9CUJ - chains A and D of the 4 polymer chains in the assembly; structure by electron microscopy, 2.78 A resolution.

== Chain A (and D) ==
Protein: Transient receptor potential cation channel subfamily V member 6
Source organism: Homo sapiens
Notes: chain D of this document is another copy of the same molecule, construct and numbering; everything in this record applies to it too
UniProt: Q9H1D0 (TRPV6_HUMAN); residues -39 to 725 here correspond to UniProt positions 1-765 (UniProt number = residue number + 40)
Sequence (765 residues; row label = number of the first residue in the row; numbers below 1 keep their minus sign (Met-39 is residue -39)):
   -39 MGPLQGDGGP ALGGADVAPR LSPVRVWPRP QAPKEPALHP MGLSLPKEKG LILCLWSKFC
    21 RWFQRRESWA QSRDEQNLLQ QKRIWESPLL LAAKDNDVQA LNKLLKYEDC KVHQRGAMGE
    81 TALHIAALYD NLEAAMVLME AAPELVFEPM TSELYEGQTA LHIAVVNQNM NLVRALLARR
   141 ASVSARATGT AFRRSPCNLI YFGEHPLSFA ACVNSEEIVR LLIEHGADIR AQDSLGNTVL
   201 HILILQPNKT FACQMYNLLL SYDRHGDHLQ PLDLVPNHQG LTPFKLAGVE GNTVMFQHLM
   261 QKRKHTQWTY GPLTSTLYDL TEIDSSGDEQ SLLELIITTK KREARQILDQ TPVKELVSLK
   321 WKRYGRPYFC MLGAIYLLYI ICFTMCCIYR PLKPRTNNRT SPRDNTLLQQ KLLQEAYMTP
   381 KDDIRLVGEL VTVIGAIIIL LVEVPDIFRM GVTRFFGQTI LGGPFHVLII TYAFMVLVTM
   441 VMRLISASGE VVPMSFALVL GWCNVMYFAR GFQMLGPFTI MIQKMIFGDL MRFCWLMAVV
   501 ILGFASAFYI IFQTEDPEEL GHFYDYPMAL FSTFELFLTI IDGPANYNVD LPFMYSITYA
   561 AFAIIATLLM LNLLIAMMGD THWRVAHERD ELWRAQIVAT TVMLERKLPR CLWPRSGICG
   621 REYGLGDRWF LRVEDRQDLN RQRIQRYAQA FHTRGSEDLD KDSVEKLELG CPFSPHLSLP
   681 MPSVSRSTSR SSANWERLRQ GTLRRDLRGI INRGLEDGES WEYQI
Disordered / not traced: -39 to 27, 638-725
Swiss-Prot annotation at these positions:
  - region: Glu93 to Pro103 (Interaction with calmodulin), Val598 to Val602 (Interaction with S100A10), Ser691 to Ile711 (Interaction with calmodulin)
  - motif: Ile541 to Ala545 (Selectivity filter)
  - binding site (Ca(2+)): Asp542
  - modified residue: Tyr161 (Phosphotyrosine), Thr702 (Phosphothreonine)
  - glycosylation: Asn358 (N-linked (GlcNAc...) asparagine)
Metal / ion sites: Ca2+: Asp542 (shared with 1 residue of chain B; 1 residue of chain C; Asp542(D) of chain D)

== How chain A and chain D interact ==
Pairs across the interface (122):
  Gln31(A) with Arg323(D), hydrogen bond
  Asp34(A) with Ile618(D); Arg632(D), salt bridge
  Glu35(A) with Tyr623(D)
  Asn37(A) with Gln267(D); Trp268(D); Arg632(D)
  Leu38(A) with Gln267(D); Leu277(D), hydrophobic; Ile618(D), hydrophobic; Tyr623(D)
  Leu39(A) with Tyr623(D)
  Gln41(A) with Gln267(D)
  Lys42(A) with Glu622(D); Tyr623(D)
  Trp45(A) with Leu625(D), hydrophobic
  Leu88(A) with Trp268(D), hydrophobic; Thr269(D); Tyr270(D), hydrophobic
  Tyr89(A) with Gln267(D), hydrogen bond (side chain-backbone)
  Gln118(A) with Tyr270(D), hydrogen bond
  Val126(A) with Tyr270(D); Gly271(D)
  Asn127(A) with Thr269(D), hydrogen bond (side chain-backbone); Gly271(D)
  Phe152(A) with Tyr270(D)
  Leu159(A) with Leu273(D), hydrophobic; Glu634(D); Asp635(D); Arg636(D), hydrogen bond (backbone-side chain)
  Ile160(A) with Leu273(D), hydrophobic; Arg636(D)
  Phe162(A) with Pro272(D), hydrophobic
  Phe169(A) with Tyr270(D)
  Pro207(A) with Arg636(D)
  Arg492(A) with Met474(D), hydrogen bond (side chain-backbone); Leu475(D); Phe478(D)
  Phe493(A) with Phe478(D), hydrophobic
  Leu496(A) with Met466(D), hydrophobic; Leu475(D), hydrophobic; Phe478(D), hydrophobic
  Val499(A) with Trp462(D); Cys463(D), hydrophobic; Val465(D), hydrophobic; Met466(D), hydrophobic
  Val500(A) with Met466(D), hydrophobic
  Leu502(A) with Trp462(D)
  Gly503(A) with Leu458(D); Val459(D); Trp462(D)
  Phe504(A) with Val459(D), hydrophobic
  Ser506(A) with Thr344(D); Leu458(D)
  Ala507(A) with Val459(D), hydrophobic
  Tyr509(A) with Ile348(D), hydrophobic
  Ile510(A) with Cys347(D); Arg350(D), hydrogen bond (backbone-side chain); Val451(D); Met454(D), hydrophobic; Ser455(D); Leu458(D), hydrophobic
  Ile511(A) with Val451(D), hydrophobic; Ser455(D)
  Gln513(A) with Ile348(D), hydrogen bond (side chain-backbone); Arg350(D), hydrogen bond; Leu352(D); Leu368(D)
  Thr514(A) with Arg350(D); Leu352(D); Thr366(D); Leu367(D), hydrogen bond (backbone-backbone); Leu368(D), hydrogen bond (backbone-backbone)
  Glu515(A) with Asn365(D); Thr366(D)
  Asp516(A) with Asn365(D), hydrogen bond (backbone-backbone); Leu367(D)
  Glu519(A) with Asn365(D), hydrogen bond
  Tyr526(A) with Ile348(D), hydrophobic
  Thr539(A) with Thr539(D)
  Asp542(A) with Ile540(D); Asp542(D)
  Gly543(A) with Ile540(D), hydrogen bond (backbone-backbone); Ile541(D)
  Tyr547(A) with Arg363(D), hydrogen bond (backbone-side chain); Gly521(D); His522(D), hydrogen bond; Met528(D), hydrophobic; Ser532(D); Ile541(D)
  Asn548(A) with Arg363(D), hydrogen bond (backbone-side chain)
  Val549(A) with Arg363(D), hydrogen bond (backbone-side chain); Asn365(D)
  Asp550(A) with Arg363(D), salt bridge
  Met554(A) with Val452(D), hydrophobic; Ser455(D); Phe456(D), hydrophobic
  Ser556(A) with Phe531(D)
  Tyr559(A) with Phe531(D), hydrophobic; Glu535(D); Ile540(D)
  Ala560(A) with Phe534(D), hydrophobic
  Ala563(A) with Leu538(D); Ile540(D), hydrophobic
  Ile564(A) with Leu490(D), hydrophobic; Phe534(D), hydrophobic
  Leu568(A) with Leu571(D), hydrophobic; Leu574(D), hydrophobic; Met578(D)
  Leu569(A) with Ile482(D), hydrophobic; Met485(D), hydrophobic; Ile486(D), hydrophobic; Leu490(D), hydrophobic
  Asn572(A) with Ile575(D)
  Leu573(A) with Met481(D), hydrophobic; Ile482(D), hydrophobic; Met485(D), hydrophobic; His582(D)
  Ala576(A) with His582(D)
  Met577(A) with Phe478(D), hydrophobic; His582(D)
  Asp580(A) with His582(D), salt bridge
Also at the interface, not in a pair above, chain A (67 interface residues in all): Arg33, Tyr115, His122, Ile123, Gln206, Trp495, Thr567, Met570
Also at the interface, not in a pair above, chain D (68 interface residues in all): Pro362, Thr479, Glu518, Tyr524, Gly624

== In short ==
67 residues of chain A and 68 residues of chain D are in contact; the contacts include 18 hydrogen bonds and 3
salt bridges. Among the polar pairs are Asp34(A)-Arg632(D), Asp550(A)-Arg363(D) and Asp580(A)-His582(D). From
UniProt: Ca2+-binding residue Asp542(A) on chain A.
Both chains are Transient receptor potential cation channel subfamily V member 6 (Homo sapiens). Entry 9CUJ
(Structure of human full-length derived TRPV6 channel in apo open state) was determined by electron
microscopy, deposited together with 9CUH, 9CUI and 9CUK.
